6DYR - chain A; structure by X-ray diffraction, 2.45 A resolution.

# Chain A
Name: Ebony
From: Drosophila melanogaster
Reference sequence: A4GK78 (A4GK78_DROME); residue numbers follow UniProt; this construct covers 666-879
Sequence (223 residues; each row starts with the number of its first residue):
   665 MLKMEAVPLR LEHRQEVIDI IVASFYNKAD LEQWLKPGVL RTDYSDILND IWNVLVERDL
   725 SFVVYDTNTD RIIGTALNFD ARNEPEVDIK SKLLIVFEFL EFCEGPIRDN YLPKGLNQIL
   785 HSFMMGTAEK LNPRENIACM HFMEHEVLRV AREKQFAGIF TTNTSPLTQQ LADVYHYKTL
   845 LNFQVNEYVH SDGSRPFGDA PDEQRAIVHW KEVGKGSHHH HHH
Unresolved in the structure: 878-887
Sequence notes: expression tag (665, 880-887)
Ligand contacts: Carcinine (HJD; N-[2-(1H-imidazol-5-yl)ethyl]-beta-alaninamide): Phe689, Glu696, Tyr708, Val760, Phe761, Leu764, Ser786, Phe787, Met788, Met789, Thr825, Thr826, Asn827, Thr828
Reported in the primary citation:
  - binding site for Carcinine: Phe689, Val760, Phe761, Leu764, Ser786, Thr825, Asn827
  - contacts within the chain: Asn827-His873 (hydrogen bond), Thr843-His873 (hydrogen bond)
  - specificity-determining residues: Asn827
  - mutagenesis - H785F: abolished expression

# Overview
Ligands of chain A: Carcinine. From the paper: a binding site for Carcinine at Phe689, Val760 and Phe761 among
others; H785F abolishes expression.
Chain A is Ebony (Drosophila melanogaster); the structure, C-terminal condensation domain of Ebony in complex
with Carcinine, was determined by X-ray diffraction (same publication as 6DYM, 6DYN, 6DYO and 6DYS).
